8SU9 - chains B and L of the 18 polymer chains in the assembly; structure by electron microscopy, 2.83 A resolution.

# Chain B (and L)
Protein: SIR2-like domain-containing protein
From: Escherichia coli
Notes: chain L of this document is another copy of the same molecule, construct and numbering; everything in this record applies to it too
Reference sequence: A0A7B5N0T7 (A0A7B5N0T7_ECOLX); residues 1-415 here = UniProt positions 1-415
Chain sequence (415 residues; each row starts with the number of its first residue):
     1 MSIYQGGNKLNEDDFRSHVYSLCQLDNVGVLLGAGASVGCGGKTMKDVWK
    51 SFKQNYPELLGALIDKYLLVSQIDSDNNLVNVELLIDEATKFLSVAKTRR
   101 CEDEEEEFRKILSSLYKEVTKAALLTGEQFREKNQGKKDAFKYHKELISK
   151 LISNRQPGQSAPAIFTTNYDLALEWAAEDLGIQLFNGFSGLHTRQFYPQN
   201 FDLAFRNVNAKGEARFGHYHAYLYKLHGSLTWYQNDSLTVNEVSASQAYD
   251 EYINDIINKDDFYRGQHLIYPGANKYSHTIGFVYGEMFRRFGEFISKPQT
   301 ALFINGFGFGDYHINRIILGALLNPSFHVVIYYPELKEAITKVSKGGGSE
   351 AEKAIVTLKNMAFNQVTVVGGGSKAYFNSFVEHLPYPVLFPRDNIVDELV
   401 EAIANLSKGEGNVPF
Disordered / not traced: 1, 209-217, 409-415 (chain L: 1, 211-217, 409-415)
Small-molecule neighbours: Adenosine-5-Diphosphoribose (AR6; [(2R,3S,4R,5R)-5-(6-aminopurin-9-yl)-3,4-dihydroxy-oxolan-2-yl]methyl [hydroxy-[[(2R,3S,4R,5S)-3,4,5-trihydroxyoxolan-2-yl]methoxy]phosphoryl] hydrogen phosphate): Ala34, Gly35, Val38, Thr44, Met45, Glu83, His227, Asn305, Gly306, Phe307, Gly308, Gly310, Asp311, Tyr333, Pro334, Ala375, Tyr376, Phe377
What the authors report for this chain:
  - binding site for Adenosine-5-Diphosphoribose: Tyr376, Phe377
  - catalytic residues: His227, Asp311, His313
  - mutagenesis - H227A, D311A, H313A: abolished catalytic activity on NAD+
  - mutagenesis - H227A, D311A, H313A: decreased catalytic activity on single-stranded DNA
  - mutagenesis - H227A: decreased growth

# How chain B and chain L interact
Residue-residue contacts (28):
  Ser17(B) - Arg392(L)
  His18(B) - Phe390(L)
  His18(B) - Arg392(L)
  Ser21(B) - Phe390(L)
  Ser21(B) - Arg392(L)  hydrogen bond
  Leu22(B) - Phe390(L)  hydrophobic
  Leu322(B) - Tyr219(L)
  Leu323(B) - Leu180(L)
  Leu323(B) - Ile182(L)  hydrophobic
  Leu323(B) - His218(L)
  Leu323(B) - Tyr219(L)
  Pro325(B) - Tyr219(L)
  His328(B) - Leu389(L)
  Ala362(B) - Ser149(L)
  Phe363(B) - Ser149(L)
  Phe363(B) - Tyr219(L)  hydrophobic
  Asn364(B) - Pro387(L)  hydrogen bond (side chain-backbone)
  Asn364(B) - Leu389(L)
  Glu398(B) - Val396(L)
  Glu398(B) - Leu399(L)
  Glu398(B) - Val400(L)
  Leu399(B) - Leu399(L)  hydrophobic
  Ala402(B) - Ile403(L)  hydrophobic
  Asn405(B) - Ile403(L)
  Asn405(B) - Ser407(L)  hydrogen bond (backbone-side chain)
  Leu406(B) - Leu406(L)  hydrophobic
  Leu406(B) - Ser407(L)
  Lys408(B) - Ser407(L)
Also at the interface, not in a pair above, chain B (20 interface residues in all): Asn8, Asn324, Gln365
Also at the interface, not in a pair above, chain L (17 interface residues in all): Gly181, Tyr386

# Summary
The interface between chain B and chain L involves 20 residues on one side and 17 on the other; the contacts
include 3 hydrogen bonds. Among the polar pairs are Ser21(B)-Arg392(L), Asn364(B)-Pro387(L) and
Asn405(B)-Ser407(L). From the paper: catalytic residues His227(B), Asp311(B) and His313(B); H227A, D311A and
H313A of chain B abolish catalytic activity on NAD+.
Chain B and chain L are both SIR2-like domain-containing protein (Escherichia coli); the structure, E. coli
SIR2-HerA complex (hexamer HerA bound with dodecamer Sir2), was determined by electron microscopy (same
publication as 8SUW, 8SUB, 8SXX, 8UAE and 8UAF).
